PDB entry 7ML2 | electron microscopy, 3.40 A resolution | chains W and X of the 30 polymer chains in the assembly

[Chain W]
Molecule: Transcription initiation factor IIE subunit alpha
Source organism: Saccharomyces cerevisiae
UniProtKB: A0A6A5PTU5 (A0A6A5PTU5_YEASX); residue numbers follow UniProt; this construct covers 1-482
Sequence (482 residues; numbered 1 to 482; the number before each row is that of its first residue):
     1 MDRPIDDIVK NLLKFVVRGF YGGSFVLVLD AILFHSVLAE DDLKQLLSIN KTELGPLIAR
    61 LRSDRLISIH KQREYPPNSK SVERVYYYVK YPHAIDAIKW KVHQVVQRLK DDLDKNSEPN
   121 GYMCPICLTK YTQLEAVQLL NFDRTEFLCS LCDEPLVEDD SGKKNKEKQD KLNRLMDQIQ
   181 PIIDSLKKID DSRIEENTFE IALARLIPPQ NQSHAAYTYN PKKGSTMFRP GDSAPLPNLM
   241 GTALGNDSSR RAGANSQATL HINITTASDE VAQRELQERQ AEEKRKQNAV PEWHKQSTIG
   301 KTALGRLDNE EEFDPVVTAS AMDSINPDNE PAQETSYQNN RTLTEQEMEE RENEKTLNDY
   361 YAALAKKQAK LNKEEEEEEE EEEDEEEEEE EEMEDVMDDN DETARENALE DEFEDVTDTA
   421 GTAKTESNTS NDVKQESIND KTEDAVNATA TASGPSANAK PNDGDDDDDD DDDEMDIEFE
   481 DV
Unresolved in the structure: 1-3, 195-482
Bound ions: Zn2+: Cys124, Cys127, Cys149, Cys152

[Chain X]
Molecule: Transcription initiation factor IIE subunit beta
Source organism: Saccharomyces cerevisiae
UniProtKB: A0A6A5PS93 (A0A6A5PS93_YEASX); numbering as in UniProt (aligned over 1-328)
Sequence (328 residues; numbered 1 to 328; the number before each row is that of its first residue):
     1 MSKNRDPLLA NLNAFKSKVK SAPVIAPAKV GQKKTNDTVI TIDGNTRKRT ASERAQENTL
    61 NSAKNPVLVD IKKEAGSNSS NAISLDDDDD DEDFGSSPSK KVRPGSIAAA ALQANQTDIS
   121 KSHDSSKLLW ATEYIQKKGK PVLVNELLDY LSMKKDDKVI ELLKKLDRIE FDPKKGTFKY
   181 LSTYDVHSPS ELLKLLRSQV TFKGISCKDL KDGWPQCDET INQLEEDSKI LVLRTKKDKT
   241 PRYVWYNSGG NLKCIDEEFV KMWENVQLPQ FAELPRKLQD LGLKPASVDP ATIKRQTKRV
   301 EVKKKRQRKG KITNTHMTGI LKDYSHRV
Unresolved in the structure: 1-122, 182-186, 284-328

[How chain W and chain X interact]
Residue-residue contacts - 71 pairs, chain W then chain X:
  Phe15(W) - Leu252(X)
  Val16(W) - Trp263(X)  hydrophobic
  Arg18(W) - Asn247(X)
  Arg18(W) - Ser248(X)
  Arg18(W) - Gly249(X)
  Arg18(W) - Gly250(X)
  Arg18(W) - Asn251(X)
  Arg18(W) - Leu252(X)
  Gly19(W) - Leu252(X)
  Gly19(W) - Ile255(X)
  Gly19(W) - Val260(X)
  Phe20(W) - Ile255(X)  hydrophobic
  Phe20(W) - Phe259(X)
  Phe20(W) - Val260(X)
  Phe20(W) - Trp263(X)  hydrophobic
  Tyr21(W) - Trp263(X)
  Tyr21(W) - Glu264(X)
  Leu27(W) - Val232(X)  hydrophobic
  Leu27(W) - Trp245(X)  hydrophobic
  Asp30(W) - Tyr246(X)
  Phe34(W) - Val200(X)  hydrophobic
  Phe34(W) - Thr201(X)
  His35(W) - Thr201(X)  hydrogen bond (side chain-backbone)
  Asp42(W) - Lys203(X)  salt bridge
  Gln45(W) - Lys203(X)
  Gln45(W) - Gly204(X)  hydrogen bond (backbone-backbone)
  Leu46(W) - Phe202(X)
  Leu46(W) - Lys203(X)
  Leu46(W) - Gly204(X)
  Leu47(W) - Tyr243(X)
  Ser48(W) - Tyr243(X)
  Glu53(W) - Arg234(X)
  Ser63(W) - Leu268(X)
  Asp64(W) - Leu268(X)
  Arg65(W) - Pro269(X)  hydrogen bond (side chain-backbone)
  Arg65(W) - Gln270(X)  hydrogen bond (side chain-backbone)
  Arg65(W) - Phe271(X)
  Arg65(W) - Leu274(X)
  His93(W) - Phe271(X)
  His93(W) - Leu274(X)
  Asp96(W) - Leu274(X)
  Asp96(W) - Pro275(X)
  Asp96(W) - Leu278(X)
  Ala97(W) - Leu268(X)
  Ala97(W) - Leu274(X)
  Ile98(W) - Trp263(X)
  Lys99(W) - Leu278(X)
  Lys99(W) - Leu283(X)
  Trp100(W) - Pro269(X)
  Trp100(W) - Leu274(X)  hydrophobic
  Trp100(W) - Lys277(X)
  Lys101(W) - Trp263(X)
  Lys101(W) - Val266(X)
  Lys101(W) - Leu268(X)
  Val102(W) - Trp263(X)  hydrophobic
  His103(W) - Lys277(X)
  His103(W) - Leu283(X)
  Gln104(W) - Val266(X)
  Val105(W) - Met262(X)
  Val105(W) - Trp263(X)  hydrophobic
  Val105(W) - Val266(X)  hydrophobic
  Arg108(W) - Met262(X)  hydrogen bond
  Lys171(W) - Glu258(X)
  Lys171(W) - Phe259(X)
  Arg174(W) - Asp256(X)  salt bridge
  Arg174(W) - Phe259(X)
  Leu175(W) - Phe259(X)
  Leu175(W) - Met262(X)  hydrophobic
  Gln178(W) - Cys254(X)  hydrogen bond (side chain-backbone)
  Gln178(W) - Ile255(X)  hydrogen bond (side chain-backbone)
  Gln178(W) - Phe259(X)
Other interface residues (no listed pair), chain W (40 interface residues in all): Lys14, Asp41, Leu109, Asp190, Arg193
Other interface residues (no listed pair), chain X (41 interface residues in all): Gln199, Leu231, Val244, Gln267, Ala272, Leu281

[In short]
40 residues of chain W face 41 of chain X across their interface, with 7 hydrogen bonds and 2 salt bridges.
Polar pairs include Asp42(W)-Lys203(X), Arg174(W)-Asp256(X) and His35(W)-Thr201(X). Cys124(W), Cys127(W),
Cys149(W) and Cys152(W) form the Zn2+ site.
Here chain W is Transcription initiation factor IIE subunit alpha and chain X is Transcription initiation
factor IIE subunit beta, both from Saccharomyces cerevisiae. Entry 7ML2 (RNA polymerase II pre-initiation
complex (PIC3)) was determined by electron microscopy (same publication as 7MEI, 7MK9, 7MKA, 7ML0, 7ML1, 7ML3
and 7ML4).
